Entry 5S5X (X-ray diffraction, 2.32 A resolution); this record covers chains A and E of the 6 polymer chains in the assembly.

Chain A:
Protein: Tubulin alpha-1B chain
From: Bos taurus
UniProt: P81947 (TBA1B_BOVIN); residue numbers follow UniProt; this construct covers 1-451
Amino-acid sequence (451 residues; row label = number of the first residue in the row):
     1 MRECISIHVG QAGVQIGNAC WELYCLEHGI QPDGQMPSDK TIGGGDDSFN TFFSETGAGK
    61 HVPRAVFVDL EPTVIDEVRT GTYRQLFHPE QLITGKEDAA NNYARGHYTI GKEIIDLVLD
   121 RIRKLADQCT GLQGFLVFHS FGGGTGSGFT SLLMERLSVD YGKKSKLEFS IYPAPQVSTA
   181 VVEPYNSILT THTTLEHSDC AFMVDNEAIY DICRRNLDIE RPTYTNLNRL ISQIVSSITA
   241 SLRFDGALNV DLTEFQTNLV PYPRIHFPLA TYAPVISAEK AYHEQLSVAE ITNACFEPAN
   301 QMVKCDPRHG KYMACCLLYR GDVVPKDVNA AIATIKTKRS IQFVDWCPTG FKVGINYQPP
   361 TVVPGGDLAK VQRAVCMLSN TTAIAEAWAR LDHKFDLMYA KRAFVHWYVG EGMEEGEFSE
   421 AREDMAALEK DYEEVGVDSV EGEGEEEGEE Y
Disordered / not traced: 439-451
Bound ions: Ca2+: Asp39, Thr41, Gly44, Glu55
Residues lining bound ligands: GTP (guanosine-5'-triphosphate): Gly10, Gln11, Ala12, Gln15, Ile16, Asp69, Asp98, Ala99, Ala100, Asn101, Ser140, Gly142, Gly143, Gly144, Thr145, Gly146, Ile171, Pro173, Val177, Ser178, Glu183, Asn206, Tyr224, Leu227, Asn228, Ile231

Chain E:
Protein: Stathmin-4
From: Rattus norvegicus
UniProt: P63043 (STMN4_RAT); residues 5-145 here correspond to UniProt positions 49-189 (UniProt number = residue number + 44)
Amino-acid sequence (143 residues; numbered 3 to 145; the number before each row is that of its first residue):
     3 MADMEVIELN KCTSGQSFEV ILKPPSFDGV PEFNASLPRR RDPSLEEIQK KLEAAEERRK
    63 YQEAELLKHL AEKREHEREV IQKAIEENNN FIKMAKEKLA QKMESNKENR EAHLAAMLER
   123 LQEKDKHAEE VRKNKELKEE ASR
Disordered / not traced: 3-5, 29-43, 144-145
Differences from the reference sequence: initiating methionine (3); expression tag (4)
Curated features (UniProtKB/Swiss-Prot):
  - modified residue: Ser46 (Phosphoserine)

Interface between chain A and chain E:
Pairs across the interface (61; chain A residue first):
  His107(A) with Leu54(E)
  Tyr108(A) with Lys53(E); Ala57(E), hydrophobic; Arg61(E)
  Thr109(A) with Arg61(E), hydrogen bond
  Lys112(A) with Leu54(E); Glu55(E); Glu58(E), salt bridge
  Glu155(A) with Ile50(E)
  Arg156(A) with Leu47(E); Gln51(E)
  Ser158(A) with Asp44(E)
  Val159(A) with Pro45(E)
  Glu196(A) with Asp44(E)
  His197(A) with Asp44(E), salt bridge; Pro45(E)
  Asp245(A) with Cys14(E); Ser16(E), hydrogen bond (backbone-side chain)
  Ala247(A) with Asn12(E); Ser19(E)
  Leu248(A) with Ser19(E)
  Pro325(A) with Gln18(E); Phe20(E), hydrophobic
  Asn329(A) with Met6(E); Val8(E); Phe20(E); Val22(E)
  Lys336(A) with Leu24(E)
  Asp345(A) with Pro27(E); Ser28(E), hydrogen bond (backbone-backbone)
  Cys347(A) with Pro27(E)
  Pro348(A) with Lys25(E); Pro27(E)
  Thr349(A) with Ile23(E); Leu24(E), hydrogen bond (backbone-backbone); Lys25(E), hydrogen bond (backbone-backbone)
  Gly350(A) with Val22(E)
  Phe351(A) with Glu21(E); Val22(E), hydrogen bond (backbone-backbone); Leu24(E), hydrophobic
  Lys352(A) with Phe20(E); Glu21(E), salt bridge
  Val353(A) with Ser19(E); Phe20(E), hydrogen bond (backbone-backbone)
  Gly354(A) with Gln18(E); Ser19(E)
  Ile355(A) with Gly17(E); Gln18(E), hydrogen bond (backbone-backbone)
  Asn356(A) with Ser16(E)
  Tyr357(A) with Thr15(E); Ser16(E), hydrogen bond (backbone-backbone); Gly17(E); Gln18(E), hydrogen bond
  Val409(A) with Gln64(E), hydrogen bond (backbone-side chain)
  Gly410(A) with Arg61(E); Gln64(E)
  Glu411(A) with Arg61(E), hydrogen bond (backbone-side chain)
  Gly412(A) with Ala57(E); Arg60(E), hydrogen bond (backbone-side chain); Arg61(E)
  Glu414(A) with Arg60(E), salt bridge
Interface residues without a listed pair, chain A (40 interface residues in all): Glu113, Leu152, Gly246, Val328, Ile332, Ala333, Trp346
Interface residues without a listed pair, chain E (32 interface residues in all): Pro26, Ser46

Summary:
Chain A and chain E form an interface of 40 and 32 residues respectively; the contacts include 13 hydrogen
bonds and 4 salt bridges. Among the polar pairs are Lys112(A)-Glu58(E), His197(A)-Asp44(E) and
Lys352(A)-Glu21(E). Bound to chain A: GTP. Asp39(A), Thr41(A), Gly44(A) and Glu55(A) coordinate Ca2+.
Here chain A is Tubulin alpha-1B chain (Bos taurus) and chain E is Stathmin-4 (Rattus norvegicus). Entry 5S5X
(Tubulin-Z45705015-complex) was determined by X-ray diffraction, deposited together with 5S4L, 5S4M, 5S4N,
5S4O, 5S4P, 5S4Q and 52 further entries.
